PDB entry 7D8C | X-ray diffraction, 3.60 A resolution | chains A and B of the 3 polymer chains in the assembly

Chain A:
Molecule: 12i1
Source organism: Lachnospiraceae bacterium ND2006
Chain sequence (1101 residues; numbered 1 to 1101; the number before each row is that of its first residue):
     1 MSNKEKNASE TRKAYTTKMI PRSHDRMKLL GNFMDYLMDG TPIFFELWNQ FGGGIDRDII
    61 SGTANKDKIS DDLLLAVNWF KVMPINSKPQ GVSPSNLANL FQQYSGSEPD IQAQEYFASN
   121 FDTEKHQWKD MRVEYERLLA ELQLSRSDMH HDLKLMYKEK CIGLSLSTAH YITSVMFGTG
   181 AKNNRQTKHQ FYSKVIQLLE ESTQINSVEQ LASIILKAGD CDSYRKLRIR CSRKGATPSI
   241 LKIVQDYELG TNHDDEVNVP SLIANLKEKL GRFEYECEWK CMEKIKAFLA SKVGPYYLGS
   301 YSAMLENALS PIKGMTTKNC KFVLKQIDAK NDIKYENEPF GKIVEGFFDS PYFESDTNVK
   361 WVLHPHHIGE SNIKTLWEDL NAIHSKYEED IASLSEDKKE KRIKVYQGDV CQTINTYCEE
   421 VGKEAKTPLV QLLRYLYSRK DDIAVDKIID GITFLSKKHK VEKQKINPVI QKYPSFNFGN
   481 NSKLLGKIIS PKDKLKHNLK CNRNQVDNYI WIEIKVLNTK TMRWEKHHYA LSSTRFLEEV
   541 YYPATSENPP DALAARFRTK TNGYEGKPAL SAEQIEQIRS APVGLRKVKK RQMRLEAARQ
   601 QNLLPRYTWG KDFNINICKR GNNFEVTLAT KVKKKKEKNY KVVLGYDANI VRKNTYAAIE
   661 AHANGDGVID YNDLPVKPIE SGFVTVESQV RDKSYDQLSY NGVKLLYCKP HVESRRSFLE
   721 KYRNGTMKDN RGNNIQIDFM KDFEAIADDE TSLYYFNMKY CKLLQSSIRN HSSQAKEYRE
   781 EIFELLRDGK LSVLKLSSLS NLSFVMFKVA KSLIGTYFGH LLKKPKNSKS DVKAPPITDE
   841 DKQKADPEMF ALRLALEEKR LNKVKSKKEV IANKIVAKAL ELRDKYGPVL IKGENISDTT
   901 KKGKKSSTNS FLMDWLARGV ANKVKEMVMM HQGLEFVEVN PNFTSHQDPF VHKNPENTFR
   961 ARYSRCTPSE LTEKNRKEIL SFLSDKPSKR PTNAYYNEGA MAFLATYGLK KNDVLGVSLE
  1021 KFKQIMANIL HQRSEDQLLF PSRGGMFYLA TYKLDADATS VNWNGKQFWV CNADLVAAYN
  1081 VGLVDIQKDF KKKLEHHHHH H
Not modelled in the structure: 1-6, 220-237, 250-259, 1092-1101
Modified positions: Mse-1, Mse-19, Mse-27, Mse-34, Mse-38, Mse-83, Mse-131, Mse-149, Mse-156, Mse-176, Mse-282, Mse-304, Mse-315, Mse-522, Mse-593, Mse-727, Mse-740, Mse-758, Mse-806, Mse-849, Mse-913, Mse-927, Mse-929, Mse-930, Mse-1001, Mse-1026, Mse-1046 (selenomethionine)

Chain B:
Molecule: 44-nt RNA strand
Source organism: Lachnospiraceae bacterium ND2006
Sequence (44 nucleotides; row label = number of the first residue in the row):
     1 AUUUUUGUGC CCAUCGUUGG CACUAUUAAG GAAUGGAAUA UAGC
Not modelled in the structure: 39-44

How chain A and chain B interact:
Contacting residue pairs (112):
  Thr-11(A) with U24(B), base contact
  Arg-12(A) with U24(B), base contact; A25(B), hydrogen bond to the base
  Lys-13(A) with U24(B), sugar contact
  Ala-14(A) with U24(B), hydrogen bond to the sugar; A25(B), sugar contact
  Thr-16(A) with G7(B), hydrogen bond to the sugar; A25(B), phosphate contact
  Thr-17(A) with G7(B), sugar contact
  Ile-20(A) with U3(B), base contact
  Arg-22(A) with U2(B), salt bridge to the phosphate
  Trp-361(A) with A32(B), sugar contact; A33(B), phosphate contact
  Val-362(A) with A32(B), base contact
  His-364(A) with A32(B), hydrogen bond to the base
  His-366(A) with A32(B), base contact
  Lys-426(A) with A33(B), hydrogen bond to the base
  Lys-465(A) with A29(B), phosphate contact; G30(B), salt bridge to the phosphate
  Lys-472(A) with U27(B), phosphate contact
  Ile-489(A) with A1(B), base contact
  Lys-494(A) with U2(B), base contact
  His-497(A) with A1(B), stacking on the base
  Asn-498(A) with U2(B), base contact
  Arg-503(A) with U2(B), hydrogen bond to the sugar; U4(B), base contact
  Asp-507(A) with U2(B), hydrogen bond to the base; U3(B), base contact; U4(B), base contact
  Tyr-509(A) with U3(B), stacking on the base; U4(B), base contact; U5(B), sugar contact; U6(B), hydrogen bond to the phosphate
  Trp-511(A) with A1(B), base contact; U2(B), hydrogen bond to the base; U3(B), hydrogen bond to the base
  His-528(A) with A1(B), hydrogen bond to the base
  Ser-532(A) with G7(B), hydrogen bond to the phosphate
  Ser-533(A) with G7(B), base contact
  Thr-534(A) with U6(B), hydrogen bond to the phosphate; G7(B), hydrogen bond to the phosphate
  Arg-535(A) with G7(B), hydrogen bond to the base; C23(B), hydrogen bond to the base; U24(B), salt bridge to the phosphate
  Lys-560(A) with A22(B), phosphate contact
  Ala-569(A) with U18(B), base contact
  Leu-570(A) with U18(B), hydrogen bond to the base
  Ile-575(A) with U18(B), phosphate contact
  Ile-578(A) with U18(B), sugar contact
  Arg-579(A) with U18(B), salt bridge to the phosphate
  Leu-585(A) with U5(B), sugar contact; U6(B), base contact
  Lys-587(A) with G20(B), base contact; C21(B), base contact
  Val-588(A) with U6(B), base contact
  Lys-589(A) with U5(B), salt bridge to the phosphate
  Lys-590(A) with G19(B), salt bridge to the phosphate
  Arg-591(A) with G7(B), hydrogen bond to the base
  Arg-594(A) with U18(B), hydrogen bond to the base; G20(B), salt bridge to the phosphate
  Arg-620(A) with U27(B), salt bridge to the phosphate
  Thr-627(A) with A25(B), sugar contact
  Lys-653(A) with A37(B), salt bridge to the phosphate
  Ser-688(A) with G20(B), hydrogen bond to the base
  Gln-689(A) with G19(B), hydrogen bond to the base; G20(B), hydrogen bond to the sugar
  Val-690(A) with G19(B), base contact
  Arg-691(A) with U14(B), base contact; U17(B), base contact
  Tyr-695(A) with A13(B), hydrogen bond to the phosphate
  Gln-697(A) with C10(B), hydrogen bond to the base; C11(B), hydrogen bond to the sugar; G20(B), base contact
  Tyr-700(A) with A13(B), hydrogen bond to the phosphate
  Asn-701(A) with G36(B), hydrogen bond to the sugar; A37(B), sugar contact
  Val-703(A) with A13(B), phosphate contact
  Tyr-707(A) with A13(B), base contact
  Thr-751(A) with G36(B), base contact
  Ser-752(A) with G36(B), sugar contact
  Tyr-754(A) with C12(B), hydrogen bond to the phosphate
  Tyr-755(A) with G36(B), stacking on the base
  Lys-759(A) with G35(B), base contact
  Lys-762(A) with U34(B), hydrogen bond to the sugar; G35(B), base contact
  Leu-796(A) with C12(B), phosphate contact
  Ser-797(A) with C11(B), sugar contact; C12(B), hydrogen bond to the phosphate
  Ser-798(A) with C12(B), hydrogen bond to the phosphate
  Leu-799(A) with C10(B), sugar contact; C11(B), sugar contact
  Leu-802(A) with G36(B), hydrogen bond to the phosphate
  Lys-808(A) with A33(B), sugar contact; U34(B), hydrogen bond to the phosphate
  Lys-859(A) with C11(B), salt bridge to the phosphate
  Arg-860(A) with G31(B), base contact
  Asn-862(A) with G9(B), phosphate contact; C10(B), phosphate contact
  Lys-863(A) with C10(B), phosphate contact; C11(B), salt bridge to the phosphate
  Ser-866(A) with C10(B), hydrogen bond to the sugar
  Glu-869(A) with A22(B), sugar contact; C23(B), hydrogen bond to the sugar
  Val-870(A) with A22(B), sugar contact
  Asn-873(A) with A22(B), hydrogen bond to the phosphate; C23(B), phosphate contact
  Phe-911(A) with A32(B), base contact
  Asp-914(A) with A33(B), hydrogen bond to the base
  Lys-923(A) with C23(B), hydrogen bond to the phosphate; U24(B), salt bridge to the phosphate
  Glu-926(A) with U24(B), base contact
  Mse-930(A) with U24(B), phosphate contact
Other interface residues (no listed pair), chain A (90 interface residues in all): Lys-18, His-367, Thr-561, Pro-568, Gly-584, Mse-758, Asn-801, Val-805, Lys-865, Arg-918, Mse-927
Other interface residues (no listed pair), chain B (35 interface residues in all): U8, C15, A28

In short:
90 residues of chain A face 35 of chain B across their interface; the contacts include 38 hydrogen bonds, 12
salt bridges and 3 aromatic stacking contacts. Polar pairs include Arg-12(A)/A25(B), His-364(A)/A32(B) and
Lys-426(A)/A33(B).
Chain A is 12i1 and chain B is a 44-nt RNA strand, both from Lachnospiraceae bacterium ND2006; the structure,
Crystal structure of the Cas12i1-crRNA binary complex, was determined by X-ray diffraction together with 7EU9,
7D2L and 7D3J from the same study.
